1ASV - chain A; structure by X-ray diffraction, 2.20 A resolution.

== Chain A ==
Protein: Avian sarcoma virus integrase
Source organism: Avian sarcoma virus
Notes: engineered mutation(s): INS(PRO 48, LEU 49, ARG 50, GLU 51, ASN 208, LEU 209)
UniProt: P03354 (POL_RSVP); residues 52-207 here correspond to UniProt positions 624-779 (UniProt number = residue number + 572)
Amino-acid sequence (162 residues; row label = number of the first residue in the row):
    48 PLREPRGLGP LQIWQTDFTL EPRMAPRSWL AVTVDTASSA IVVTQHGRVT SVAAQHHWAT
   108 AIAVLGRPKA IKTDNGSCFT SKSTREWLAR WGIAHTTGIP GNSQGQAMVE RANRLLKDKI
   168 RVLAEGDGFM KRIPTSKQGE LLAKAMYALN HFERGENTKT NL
Disordered / not traced: 48-53, 200-209
Construct notes: conflict Ala101 (Val673 in P03354), Lys166 (Arg738 in P03354)
Modified / non-standard residues: Cys125 (hydroxyethylcysteine; OCY)

== Summary ==
Chain A is Avian sarcoma virus integrase (Avian sarcoma virus); the structure, Avian sarcoma virus integrase
catalytic core domain, was determined by X-ray diffraction, deposited together with 1ASU and 1ASW.
